1U63 - chains B and A; structure by X-ray diffraction, 3.40 A resolution.

# Chain B
Molecule: 49 nt fragment of MRNA for L1
Sequence (49 nucleotides; each row starts with the number of its first residue):
     1 GGGAGUGAAG GAGGCUCGCG AACUCGCGAA GCCGAGAAAC UUCACUCCC

# Chain A
Name: 50S ribosomal protein L1P
Organism: Methanocaldococcus jannaschii
Reference sequence: P54050 (RL1_METJA); residue numbers follow UniProt; this construct covers 1-219
Amino-acid sequence (219 residues; numbered 1 to 219; the number before each row is that of its first residue):
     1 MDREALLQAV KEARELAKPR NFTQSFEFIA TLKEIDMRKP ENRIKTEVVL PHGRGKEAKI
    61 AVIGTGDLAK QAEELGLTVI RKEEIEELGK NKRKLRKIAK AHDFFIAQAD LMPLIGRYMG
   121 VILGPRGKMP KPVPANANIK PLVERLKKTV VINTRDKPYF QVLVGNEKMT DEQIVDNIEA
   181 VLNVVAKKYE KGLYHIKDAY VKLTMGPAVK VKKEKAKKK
Unresolved in the structure: 215-219
Modified / non-standard residues: Mse-37, Mse-112, Mse-119, Mse-129, Mse-169, Mse-205 (selenomethionine; parent Met)
Sequence notes: modified residue (37, 112, 119, 129, 169, 205)
Reported in the primary citation:
  - binding site for 49 nt fragment of MRNA for L1 (chain B): Ser-25, Glu-27, Thr-204, Mse-205
  - mutagenesis - T204G, M205D, M205G: abolished binding to 49 nt fragment of MRNA for L1 (chain B)
  - mutagenesis - T204G, M205D, M205G: decreased binding to rRNA

# Interface between chain B and chain A
Residue-residue contacts (43; chain B residue first):
  G7(B) / Lys-157(A)  hydrogen bond to the sugar
  G7(B) / Tyr-159(A)  hydrogen bond to the base
  A8(B) / Arg-155(A)  sugar contact
  A8(B) / Tyr-159(A)  sugar contact
  A8(B) / Gln-161(A)  hydrogen bond to the sugar
  A9(B) / Glu-27(A)  base contact
  A9(B) / Gln-161(A)  hydrogen bond to the sugar
  G10(B) / Ser-25(A)  hydrogen bond to the sugar
  G10(B) / Thr-204(A)  hydrogen bond to the sugar
  G10(B) / Mse-205(A)  base contact
  G11(B) / Phe-22(A)  phosphate contact
  G11(B) / Ser-25(A)  hydrogen bond to the phosphate
  G11(B) / Thr-204(A)  sugar contact
  A12(B) / Phe-22(A)  sugar contact
  A12(B) / Lys-100(A)  base contact
  G13(B) / Asn-21(A)  sugar contact
  G14(B) / Arg-20(A)  salt bridge to the phosphate
  G14(B) / Asn-21(A)  hydrogen bond to the phosphate
  C15(B) / Arg-20(A)  salt bridge to the phosphate
  U24(B) / Lys-18(A)  hydrogen bond to the base
  A35(B) / Lys-100(A)  hydrogen bond to the sugar
  G36(B) / Arg-93(A)  salt bridge to the phosphate
  G36(B) / Arg-96(A)  hydrogen bond to the phosphate
  G36(B) / Lys-97(A)  phosphate contact
  G36(B) / Lys-100(A)  salt bridge to the phosphate
  A37(B) / Arg-96(A)  salt bridge to the phosphate
  A37(B) / Arg-126(A)  salt bridge to the phosphate
  A38(B) / Lys-100(A)  salt bridge to the phosphate
  C40(B) / Mse-205(A)  base contact
  U41(B) / Thr-204(A)  hydrogen bond to the sugar
  U41(B) / Mse-205(A)  sugar contact
  U41(B) / Gly-206(A)  hydrogen bond to the sugar
  U42(B) / Ile-29(A)  sugar contact
  U42(B) / Lys-202(A)  sugar contact
  U42(B) / Gly-206(A)  phosphate contact
  U42(B) / Pro-207(A)  phosphate contact
  U42(B) / Ala-208(A)  phosphate contact
  C43(B) / Ile-29(A)  sugar contact
  C43(B) / Tyr-159(A)  base contact
  C43(B) / Tyr-200(A)  hydrogen bond to the phosphate
  C43(B) / Ala-208(A)  sugar contact
  A44(B) / Thr-31(A)  sugar contact
  A44(B) / Tyr-200(A)  hydrogen bond to the phosphate
Interface residues without a listed pair, chain A (26 interface residues in all): Leu-163, Leu-203

# In short
The interface between chain B and chain A involves 19 residues on one side and 26 on the other; the contacts
include 15 hydrogen bonds and 7 salt bridges. Polar contacts include G7(B)/Tyr-159(A), U24(B)/Lys-18(A) and
G7(B)/Lys-157(A). From the paper: a binding site for 49 nt fragment of MRNA for L1 (chain B) at Ser-25(A),
Glu-27(A) and Thr-204(A) among others; T204G, M205D and M205G of chain A abolish binding to 49 nt fragment of
MRNA for L1 (chain B).
Here chain B is 49 nt fragment of MRNA for L1 and chain A is 50S ribosomal protein L1P (Methanocaldococcus
jannaschii). Entry 1U63 (THE STRUCTURE OF A RIBOSOMAL PROTEIN L1-mRNA COMPLEX) was determined by X-ray
diffraction.
